Entry 7YHS (electron microscopy, 3.37 A resolution); this record covers chains F and M of the 13 polymer chains in the assembly.

# Chain F
Protein: CRISPR-associated protein Csy3
Organism: Pseudomonas aeruginosa
Reference sequence: A0A659BSG0 (A0A659BSG0_PSEAI); residues 20-361 here correspond to UniProt positions 1-342 (UniProt number = residue number - 19)
Chain sequence (342 residues; each row starts with the number of its first residue):
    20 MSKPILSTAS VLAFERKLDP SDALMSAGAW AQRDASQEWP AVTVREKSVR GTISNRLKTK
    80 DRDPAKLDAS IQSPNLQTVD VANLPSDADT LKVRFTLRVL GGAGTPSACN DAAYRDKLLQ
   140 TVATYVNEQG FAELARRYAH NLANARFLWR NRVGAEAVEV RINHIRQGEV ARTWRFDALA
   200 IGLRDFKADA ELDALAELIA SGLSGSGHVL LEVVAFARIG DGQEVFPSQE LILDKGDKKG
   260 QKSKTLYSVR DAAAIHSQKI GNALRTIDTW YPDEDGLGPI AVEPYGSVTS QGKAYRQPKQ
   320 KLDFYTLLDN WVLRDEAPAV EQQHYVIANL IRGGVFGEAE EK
Disordered / not traced: 20-23, 358-361

# Chain M
Molecule: 60-nt RNA strand
Organism: Pseudomonas aeruginosa
Sequence (60 nucleotides; each row starts with the number of its first residue):
     1 CUAAGAAAUU CACGGCGGGC UUGAUGUCCG CGUCUACCUG GUUCACUGCC GUGUAGGCAG
Disordered / not traced: 59-60

# Chain F / chain M interface
Residue-residue contacts (40):
  Val30(F) - G23(M)  base contact
  Ala32(F) - U22(M)  sugar contact
  Ala32(F) - G23(M)  sugar contact
  Phe33(F) - G23(M)  hydrogen bond to the sugar
  Glu34(F) - G23(M)  phosphate contact
  Glu34(F) - A24(M)  phosphate contact
  Arg35(F) - A24(M)  salt bridge to the phosphate
  Arg35(F) - U25(M)  salt bridge to the phosphate
  Val68(F) - C31(M)  base contact
  Val68(F) - U33(M)  phosphate contact
  Arg69(F) - C31(M)  hydrogen bond to the sugar
  Arg69(F) - G32(M)  hydrogen bond to the sugar
  Arg69(F) - U33(M)  hydrogen bond to the sugar
  Leu95(F) - U33(M)  base contact
  Val98(F) - C31(M)  base contact
  Trp168(F) - G26(M)  base contact
  Arg169(F) - C29(M)  sugar contact
  Arg169(F) - G30(M)  salt bridge to the phosphate
  Gln248(F) - U27(M)  sugar contact
  Gln248(F) - C28(M)  hydrogen bond to the sugar
  Gln248(F) - C29(M)  phosphate contact
  Glu249(F) - U27(M)  base contact
  Leu250(F) - U27(M)  base contact
  His275(F) - U27(M)  salt bridge to the phosphate
  Gln277(F) - G26(M)  sugar contact
  Gln277(F) - U27(M)  hydrogen bond to the phosphate
  Lys278(F) - G26(M)  hydrogen bond to the base
  Lys278(F) - C28(M)  salt bridge to the phosphate
  Asn281(F) - G26(M)  phosphate contact
  Arg284(F) - U25(M)  sugar contact
  Arg284(F) - G26(M)  salt bridge to the phosphate
  Val307(F) - G26(M)  base contact
  Thr308(F) - G26(M)  hydrogen bond to the base
  Ser309(F) - G26(M)  base contact
  Arg351(F) - A24(M)  hydrogen bond to the sugar
  Gly352(F) - A24(M)  sugar contact
  Gly353(F) - G23(M)  sugar contact
  Gly353(F) - A24(M)  sugar contact
  Val354(F) - G23(M)  base contact
  Val354(F) - A24(M)  base contact
Other interface residues (no listed pair), chain F (33 interface residues in all): Leu31, Ser67, Gly70, Gln96, Ser126, Ala127, Ile251
Other interface residues (no listed pair), chain M (13 interface residues in all): C34

# In short
The interface between chain F and chain M involves 33 residues on one side and 13 on the other; the contacts
include 9 hydrogen bonds and 6 salt bridges. Among the polar pairs are Lys278(F)-G26(M), Thr308(F)-G26(M) and
Phe33(F)-G23(M).
Here chain F is CRISPR-associated protein Csy3 and chain M is a 60-nt RNA strand, both from Pseudomonas
aeruginosa. Entry 7YHS (Structure of Csy-AcrIF4-dsDNA) was determined by electron microscopy.
